Entry 6T1B (X-ray diffraction, 1.20 A resolution); this record covers chain A.

Chain A:
Molecule: YlmD
Organism: Geobacillus stearothermophilus
Reference sequence: P84138 (P84138_GEOSE); residues 1-274 here correspond to UniProt positions 4-277 (UniProt number = residue number + 3)
Sequence (275 residues; each row starts with the number of its first residue; numbering starts at 0):
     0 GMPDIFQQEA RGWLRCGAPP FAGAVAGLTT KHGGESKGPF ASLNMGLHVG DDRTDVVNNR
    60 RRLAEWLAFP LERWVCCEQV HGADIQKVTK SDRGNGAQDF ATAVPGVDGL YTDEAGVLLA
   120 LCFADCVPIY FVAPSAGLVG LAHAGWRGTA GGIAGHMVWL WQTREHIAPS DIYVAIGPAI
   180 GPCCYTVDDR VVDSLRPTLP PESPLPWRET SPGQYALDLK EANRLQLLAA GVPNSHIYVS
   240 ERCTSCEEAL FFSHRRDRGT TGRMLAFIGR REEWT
Disordered / not traced: 0-1, 273-274
Sequence notes: expression tag (0)
Bound ions: Zn2+ site 1: His80, Cys125, His142; Zn2+ site 2: Cys182, Cys183, Cys242, Ser244, Cys245
Ligand contacts: inosine (NOS): Met44, Gly45, Leu46, His47, Val48, Arg59, Cys76, Glu77, Gln78, His80, Phe99, Cys121, Phe122, Ala123, His142, Arg262
UniProt features mapped onto this chain:
  - binding site (Zn(2+)): Cys242
From the paper describing this entry:
  - binding site for inosine: Arg59, His80, His142
  - conformationally variable residues (side-chain flip): His47

Summary:
Chain A binds inosine. His80, Cys125 and His142 coordinate Zn2+ site 1. Cys182, Cys183, Cys242, Ser244 and
Cys245 coordinate Zn2+ site 2. UniProt lists Zn2+-binding residue Cys242. From the paper: a binding site for
inosine at Arg59, His80 and His142; conformational variability at His47.
Chain A is YlmD (Geobacillus stearothermophilus); the structure, Crystal structure of YlmD from Geobacillus
stearothermophilus in complex with inosine, was determined by X-ray diffraction together with 6T0Y from the
same study.
